PDB entry 3N7M | X-ray diffraction, 2.60 A resolution | chain A

Chain A:
Protein: Neurotoxin
From: Clostridium botulinum
Notes: fragment: Receptor Binding Domain
UniProtKB: Q9LBR1 (Q9LBR1_CLOBO); residues 862-1285 here = UniProt positions 862-1285
Amino-acid sequence (424 residues; row label = number of the first residue in the row):
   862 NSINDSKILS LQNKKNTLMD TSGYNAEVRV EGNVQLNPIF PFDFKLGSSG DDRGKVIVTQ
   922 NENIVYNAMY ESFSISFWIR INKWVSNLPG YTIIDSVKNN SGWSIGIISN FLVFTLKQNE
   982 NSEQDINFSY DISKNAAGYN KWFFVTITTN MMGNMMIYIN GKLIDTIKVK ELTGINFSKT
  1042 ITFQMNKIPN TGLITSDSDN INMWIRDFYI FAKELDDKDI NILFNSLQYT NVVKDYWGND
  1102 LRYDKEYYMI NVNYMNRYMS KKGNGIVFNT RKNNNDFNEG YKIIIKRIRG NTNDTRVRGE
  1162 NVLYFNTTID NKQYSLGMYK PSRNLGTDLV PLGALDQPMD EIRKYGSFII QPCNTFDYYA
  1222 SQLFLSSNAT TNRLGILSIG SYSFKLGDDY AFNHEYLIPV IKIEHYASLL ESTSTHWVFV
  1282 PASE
Not modelled in the structure: 862, 1057-1060, 1285
Construct notes: engineered mutation A1252 (Trp in Q9LBR1)
What the authors report for this chain:
  - specificity-determining residues: D1249 (proposed by the authors, not directly observed)

Overview:
From the paper: the specificity determinant D1249.
Chain A is Neurotoxin (Clostridium botulinum); the structure, Crystal structure of W1252A mutant of HCR D/C
VPI 5995, was determined by X-ray diffraction, deposited together with 3N7J, 3N7K and 3N7L.
